Entry 3DOX (X-ray diffraction, 2.00 A resolution); this record covers chains A and P of the 3 polymer chains in the assembly.

# Chain A
Name: HIV-1 protease
From: Human immunodeficiency virus type 1 (isolate HXB2 group M subtype B)
Notes: EC 3.4.23.16
UniProt: P04585 (POL_HV1H2); the construct has insertions or renumbered stretches relative to UniProt, so the offset changes along the chain: 1-99 = UniProt 489-587; 1001-1099 = UniProt 489-587
Chain sequence (203 residues; each row starts with the number of its first residue; note: 896 numbers in that range are skipped by the numbering (no residue carries them; nothing is unmodelled there)):
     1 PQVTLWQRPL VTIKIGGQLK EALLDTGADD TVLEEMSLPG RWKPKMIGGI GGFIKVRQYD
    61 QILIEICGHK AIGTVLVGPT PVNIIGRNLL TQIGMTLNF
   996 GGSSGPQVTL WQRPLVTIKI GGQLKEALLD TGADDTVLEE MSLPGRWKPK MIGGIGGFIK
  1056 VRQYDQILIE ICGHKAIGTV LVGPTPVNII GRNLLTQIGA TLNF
Unresolved in the structure: 996-1000
Differences from the reference sequence: engineered mutation Met-95 (Cys583 in P04585), Ala-1095 (Cys583 in P04585)
UniProt features mapped onto this chain:
  - region (Dimerization of protease): Pro-1 to Leu-5, Gly-49 to Lys-55, Asn-88 to Gly-94, Thr-96 to Phe-99, Pro-1001 to Leu-1005, Gly-1049 to Lys-1055, Asn-1088 to Gly-1094, Thr-1096 to Phe-1099
  - active site (For protease activity): Asp-25, Asp-1025
  - site (Cleavage): Phe-99, Phe-1099

# Chain P
Name: A peptide substrate-sqny
Chain sequence (4 residues; row label = number of the first residue in the row):
     1 SQNY

# How chain A and chain P interact
Pairs across the interface - 21 pairs, chain A then chain P:
  Arg-8(A) / Gln-2(P)  hydrogen bond
  Asp-25(A) / Tyr-4(P)
  Pro-81(A) / Gln-2(P)
  Pro-81(A) / Tyr-4(P)
  Val-82(A) / Gln-2(P)
  Asp-1025(A) / Tyr-4(P)
  Gly-1027(A) / Tyr-4(P)  hydrogen bond (backbone-backbone)
  Ala-1028(A) / Asn-3(P)
  Ala-1028(A) / Tyr-4(P)  hydrogen bond (backbone-backbone)
  Asp-1029(A) / Asn-3(P)
  Asp-1030(A) / Asn-3(P)
  Val-1032(A) / Asn-3(P)
  Met-1046(A) / Ser-1(P)
  Ile-1047(A) / Ser-1(P)
  Ile-1047(A) / Gln-2(P)
  Gly-1048(A) / Ser-1(P)
  Gly-1048(A) / Gln-2(P)  hydrogen bond (backbone-backbone)
  Gly-1048(A) / Asn-3(P)  hydrogen bond (backbone-backbone)
  Gly-1049(A) / Tyr-4(P)
  Ile-1050(A) / Tyr-4(P)
  Phe-1053(A) / Ser-1(P)
Interface residues without a listed pair, chain A (21 interface residues in all): Gly-27, Ile-50, Ile-84, Thr-1031, Ile-1084

# Summary
The interface between chain A and chain P involves 21 residues on one side and 4 on the other; the contacts
include 5 hydrogen bonds. Among the polar pairs are Arg-8(A)/Gln-2(P), Ala-1028(A)/Tyr-4(P) and
Gly-1027(A)/Tyr-4(P). UniProt lists active-site residues Asp-25(A) and Asp-1025(A) on chain A.
Here chain A is HIV-1 protease (Human immunodeficiency virus type 1 (isolate HXB2 group M subtype B)) and
chain P is A peptide substrate-sqny. Entry 3DOX (X-ray structure of HIV-1 protease in situ product complex)
was determined by X-ray diffraction.
